Entry 3WBM (X-ray diffraction, 2.00 A resolution); this record covers chains A and D of the 6 polymer chains in the assembly.

Chain A (and D):
Molecule: DNA/RNA-binding protein Alba 1
Source organism: Sulfolobus shibatae
Notes: chain D of this document is another copy of the same molecule, construct and numbering; everything in this record applies to it too
Reference sequence: P60848 (ALBA1_SULSH); numbering as in UniProt (aligned over 1-97)
Chain sequence (97 residues; each row starts with the number of its first residue):
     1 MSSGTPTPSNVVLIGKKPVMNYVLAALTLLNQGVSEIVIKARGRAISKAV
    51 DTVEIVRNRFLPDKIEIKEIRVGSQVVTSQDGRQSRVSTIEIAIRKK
Disordered / not traced: 1-4, 78-84 (chain D: 1-8)
UniProt features mapped onto this chain:
  - binding site (RNA): Lys-16, Lys-17, Tyr-22, Arg-42, Arg-44
  - modified residue: Ser-2 (N-acetylserine), Lys-16 (N6-acetyllysine)
  - mutagenesis: Pro-8 (P8A: No effect on cis-trans isomerization of dimer), Lys-16 (K16A: Decreases binding affinity for RNA. Significantly decreases binding affinity for RNA; when associated with A-22 or A-44. Abolishes binding of RNA with no significant effects on oligomerization ...), Lys-17 (K17A: No significant effects on binding affinity for RNA), Met-20 (M20E: Reduces ability to form higher order oligomers with no significant effects on binding affinity for RNA; when associated with E-24 and E-27. No significant effects on binding affinity for RNA ...), Tyr-22 (Y22A: Decreases binding affinity for RNA. Decreases binding affinity for RNA; when associated with A-44. Significantly decreases binding affinity for RNA; when associated with A-16 ...), Leu-24 (L24E: Reduces ability to form higher order oligomers with no significant effects on binding affinity for RNA; when associated with E-20 and E-27. No significant effects on binding affinity for RNA ...), Leu-27 (L27E: Reduces ability to form higher order oligomers with no significant effects on binding affinity for RNA; when associated with E-20 and E-24. No significant effects on binding affinity for RNA ...), Arg-42 (R42A: Moderately decreases binding affinity for RNA), Arg-44 (R44A: Decreases binding affinity for RNA. Decreases binding affinity for RNA; when associated with A-16 or A-22. Abolishes binding of RNA with no significant effects on oligomerization ...), Phe-60 (F60E: No significant effects on binding affinity for RNA and oligomerization. Reduces ability to form higher order oligomers with no significant effects on binding affinity for RNA ...), Pro-62 (P62A: Loss of cis-trans isomerization of dimer)
What the authors report for this chain:
  - binding site for the 25-nt RNA strand: Lys-16, Lys-17, Tyr-22, Arg-42, Arg-44
  - self-association interface (contacts with another copy of this molecule); pairs are residue here / residue on that copy: Asn-10/Arg-57 (hydrogen bond), Asn-10/Asn-58 (hydrogen bond), Met-20, Leu-24, Leu-27, Phe-60
  - mutagenesis - K17A, M20E/L24E/L27E, M20E/L24E/L27E/F60E, F60E: unchanged binding to the 25-nt RNA strand
  - mutagenesis - K16A (3-12-fold), K16A/Y22A (>60-fold), K16A/R44A (>60-fold), Y22A (3-12-fold), Y22A/R44A (10-fold), R42A (less than 2-fold), R44A (3-12-fold): decreased binding to the 25-nt RNA strand
  - mutagenesis - K16A/Y22A/R44A: abolished binding to the 25-nt RNA strand
  - contacts within the chain: Gly-15/Tyr-22 (hydrogen bond)
  - binding site for the 25-nt RNA strand: Lys-16

Interface between chain A and chain D:
Pairs across the interface (8; chain A residue first):
  Pro-8(A) with Glu-54(D); Arg-57(D); Ile-67(D)
  Ser-9(A) with Arg-57(D), hydrogen bond (backbone-side chain)
  Asn-10(A) with Arg-57(D), hydrogen bond; Asn-58(D), hydrogen bond
  Gln-32(A) with Pro-62(D)
  Gly-33(A) with Pro-62(D)
Interface residues without a listed pair, chain A (6 interface residues in all): Val-34

In short:
Chain A and chain D form an interface of 6 and 5 residues respectively, with 3 hydrogen bonds. Polar contacts
include Ser-9(A)/Arg-57(D), Asn-10(A)/Arg-57(D) and Asn-10(A)/Asn-58(D). The paper reports a binding site for
the 25-nt RNA strand at Lys-16(A), Lys-17(A) and Tyr-22(A) among others; K16A, K16A/Y22A and K16A/R44A of
chain A, among others, reduce binding to the 25-nt RNA strand; 12 substitutions were tested in all.
Both chains are DNA/RNA-binding protein Alba 1 (Sulfolobus shibatae). Entry 3WBM (Crystal Structure of
protein-RNA complex) was determined by X-ray diffraction.
